Entry 5K3G (X-ray diffraction, 2.86 A resolution); this record covers chains A and B.

[Chain A (and B)]
Name: Acyl-coenzyme A oxidase
Organism: Caenorhabditis elegans
Notes: chain B of this document is another copy of the same molecule, construct and numbering; everything in this record applies to it too
UniProtKB: O62140 (O62140_CAEEL); numbering as in UniProt (aligned over 1-674)
Amino-acid sequence (684 residues; numbered 1 to 684; the number before each row is that of its first residue):
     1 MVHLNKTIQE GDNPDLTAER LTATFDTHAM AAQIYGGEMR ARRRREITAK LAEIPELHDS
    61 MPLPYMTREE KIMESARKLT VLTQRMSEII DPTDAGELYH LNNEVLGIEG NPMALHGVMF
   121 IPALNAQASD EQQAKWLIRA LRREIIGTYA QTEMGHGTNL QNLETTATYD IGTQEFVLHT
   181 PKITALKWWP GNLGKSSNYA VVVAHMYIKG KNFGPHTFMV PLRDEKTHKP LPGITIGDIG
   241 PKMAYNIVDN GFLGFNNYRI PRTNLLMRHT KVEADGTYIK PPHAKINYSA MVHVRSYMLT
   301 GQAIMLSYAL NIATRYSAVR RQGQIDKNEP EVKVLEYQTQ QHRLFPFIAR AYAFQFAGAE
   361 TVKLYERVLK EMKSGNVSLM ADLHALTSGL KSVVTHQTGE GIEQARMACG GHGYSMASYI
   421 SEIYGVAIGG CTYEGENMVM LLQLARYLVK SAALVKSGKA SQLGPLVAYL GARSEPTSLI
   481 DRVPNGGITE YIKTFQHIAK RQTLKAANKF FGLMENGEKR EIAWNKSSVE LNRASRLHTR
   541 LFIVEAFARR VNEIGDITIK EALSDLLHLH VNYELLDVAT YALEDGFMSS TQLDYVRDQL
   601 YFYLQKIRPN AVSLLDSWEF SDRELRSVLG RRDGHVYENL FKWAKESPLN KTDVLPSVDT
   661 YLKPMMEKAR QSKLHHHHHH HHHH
Disordered / not traced: 1, 280-296, 368-381, 431-438, 670-684 (chain B: 1, 281-296, 370-380, 430-437, 670-684)
Construct notes: expression tag (675-684)
UniProt features mapped onto this chain:
  - motif: Ser672 to Leu674 (Microbody targeting signal)
  - active site: Glu434 (Proton acceptor)
  - binding site (FAD): Tyr149 to Thr152, Gly157, Thr158, Gly191, Arg320, Gln340 to Arg343, Gly411, Glu436
  - binding site (substrate): Lys285 to Tyr288, Arg295, Tyr433, Glu434
  - binding site (ATP): His342, Ser392, His396, Gln404, Arg533 to Arg536, Tyr581
  - mutagenesis: Val118 (V118A: Shows catalytic activity toward asc-omega-C5-CoA without affecting activity toward asc-C9-CoA, asc-omega-C7-CoA or fatty acyl-CoA; when associated with F-245 and E-301), Trp189 (W189A: Loss of ATP and FAD binding), Tyr245 (Y245F: Shows catalytic activity toward asc-omega-C5-CoA without affecting activity toward asc-C9-CoA, asc-omega-C7-CoA or fatty acyl-CoA; when associated with A-118 and E-301), Gly301 (G301E: Reduced catalytic activity toward ascaroside asc-C9-CoA, but not toward fatty acyl-CoA substrates. Has a slight activity toward asc-omega-C5-CoA ...), Gln340 (Q340A: Loss of ATP and FAD binding), Lys391 (K391A: Loss of ATP binding and severe reduction in FAD binding), His396 (H396G: Loss of ATP and FAD binding. Severe loss of catalytic activity toward ascaroside-CoA and fatty acyl-CoA substrates ...), Glu434 (E434A: In reb2; severe reduction in catalytic activity toward fatty-acid CoA and ascaroside-CoA. Increases ATP and FAD binding ...), Asn437 (N437A: Loss of ATP binding and severe reduction in FAD binding), Arg533 (R533E: Loss of ATP binding), Arg536 (R536E: Loss of ATP binding)
Reported in the primary citation:
  - catalytic residues: Glu434 (citing earlier work)
  - conformationally variable residues (order/disorder transition, side-chain flip): Lys391, His396, Ile428 to Met438
  - mutagenesis - E434A: increased binding to FAD
  - mutagenesis - G301E: decreased catalytic activity on asc-C9-CoA (1)
  - mutagenesis - G301E: unchanged catalytic activity on fatty acyl-CoA substrates
  - mutagenesis - V118A/Y245F/G301E, G301E: increased catalytic activity on asc-omegaC5-CoA (2)
  - mutagenesis - W189A, Q340A, K391A, H396G, N437A, R533E, R536E: abolished binding to ATP
  - mutagenesis - H396G: unchanged stability
  - mutagenesis - H396G: decreased binding to FAD
  - mutagenesis - H396G: abolished catalytic activity (when FAD is not included in the assay)
  - mutagenesis - W189A, Q340A, K391A, N437A: abolished binding to FAD
  - specificity-determining residues: Gly301

[Interface between chain A and chain B]
Pairs across the interface - 234 pairs, chain A then chain B:
  Pro64(A) with Pro241(B)
  Thr67(A) with Thr67(B)
  Arg68(A) with Leu649(B)
  Glu69(A) with Pro648(B); Leu649(B)
  Ile72(A) with Ser657(B)
  Met73(A) with Pro656(B); Ser657(B); Tyr661(B)
  Ala76(A) with Ser657(B); Tyr661(B); Leu662(B), hydrophobic
  Arg77(A) with Tyr661(B)
  Thr80(A) with Tyr661(B)
  Thr83(A) with Met665(B)
  Gln84(A) with Lys668(B)
  Pro112(A) with Leu662(B), hydrophobic
  Met113(A) with Met665(B), hydrophobic
  Arg142(A) with Ala669(B)
  Arg143(A) with Met665(B); Met666(B); Ala669(B)
  Glu144(A) with Met666(B); Ala669(B)
  Ile145(A) with Met666(B), hydrophobic
  Ile146(A) with Leu662(B), hydrophobic; Met666(B), hydrophobic
  Met154(A) with Arg320(B), hydrogen bond (backbone-side chain); His412(B), hydrogen bond (backbone-side chain); Tyr637(B), hydrophobic
  Gly155(A) with Arg320(B)
  His156(A) with Gln322(B), hydrogen bond (backbone-side chain)
  Gly157(A) with Arg320(B)
  Asn162(A) with Glu331(B), hydrogen bond
  Ile183(A) with Tyr637(B); Glu638(B); Phe641(B), hydrophobic
  Thr184(A) with Tyr637(B)
  Leu186(A) with Phe641(B), hydrophobic
  Trp188(A) with His412(B); Leu640(B); Phe641(B), hydrophobic; Ala644(B), hydrophobic
  Trp189(A) with Gly411(B); His412(B), hydrogen bond; Tyr414(B), hydrophobic
  Lys195(A) with Leu649(B), hydrogen bond (side chain-backbone); Asn650(B), hydrogen bond; Thr652(B), hydrogen bond (side chain-backbone); Asp653(B); Leu655(B); Val658(B)
  Asn198(A) with Met666(B)
  Arg223(A) with Asp653(B), hydrogen bond (side chain-backbone)
  Lys226(A) with Lys663(B), hydrogen bond (backbone-side chain)
  Thr227(A) with Val654(B); Lys663(B)
  His228(A) with Val654(B); Val658(B)
  Pro230(A) with Asp653(B)
  Gly237(A) with Asn650(B)
  Asp238(A) with Ala644(B); Ser647(B); Leu649(B); Asn650(B), hydrogen bond (backbone-side chain)
  Ile239(A) with Trp643(B); Ala644(B)
  Gly240(A) with Trp643(B); Ser647(B)
  Pro241(A) with Pro64(B); Ser415(B); Met416(B), hydrogen bond (backbone-backbone); Trp643(B)
  Lys242(A) with Tyr414(B); Met416(B)
  Met243(A) with Arg406(B); Tyr414(B), hydrogen bond (backbone-backbone); Met416(B); Ser421(B)
  Ala244(A) with Tyr414(B)
  Tyr245(A) with Tyr414(B)
  Phe252(A) with Phe641(B), hydrophobic
  Arg320(A) with Met154(B), hydrogen bond (side chain-backbone); Gly155(B), hydrogen bond (side chain-backbone)
  Gln322(A) with Gly155(B); His156(B); Gly157(B); Thr158(B), hydrogen bond
  Ile325(A) with Glu521(B); Asn525(B)
  Asp326(A) with Lys519(B); Glu521(B)
  Lys327(A) with Glu521(B), hydrogen bond (backbone-side chain)
  Glu331(A) with His156(B), salt bridge; Asn162(B)
  Glu336(A) with Asn525(B), hydrogen bond (backbone-side chain)
  Tyr337(A) with Asn525(B)
  Gln338(A) with Asn525(B), hydrogen bond (backbone-side chain); Lys526(B), hydrogen bond (side chain-backbone); Ser527(B); Ser528(B), hydrogen bond (side chain-backbone); Val529(B), hydrogen bond (side chain-backbone)
  Thr339(A) with Met438(B); Ser528(B); Asn532(B)
  His342(A) with Val529(B); Arg533(B)
  Arg343(A) with Met438(B)
  His396(A) with Met407(B)
  Glu403(A) with Tyr424(B), hydrogen bond
  Arg406(A) with Met243(B); Ile428(B)
  Met407(A) with Ile428(B), hydrophobic
  Gly411(A) with Trp189(B)
  His412(A) with Met154(B), hydrogen bond (side chain-backbone); Trp188(B); Trp189(B)
  Tyr414(A) with Trp189(B), hydrophobic; Lys242(B); Met243(B), hydrogen bond (backbone-backbone); Ala244(B); Tyr245(B); Gly425(B), hydrogen bond (side chain-backbone); Val426(B); Gly429(B)
  Ser415(A) with Pro241(B)
  Met416(A) with Pro241(B), hydrogen bond (backbone-backbone); Lys242(B); Met243(B), hydrophobic
  Ser421(A) with Met243(B)
  Tyr424(A) with Glu403(B), hydrogen bond
  Gly425(A) with Tyr414(B), hydrogen bond (backbone-side chain)
  Val426(A) with Tyr414(B)
  Ile428(A) with Arg406(B); Met407(B), hydrophobic
  Gly429(A) with Tyr414(B)
  Arg501(A) with Ser590(B)
  Lys505(A) with Asp594(B), salt bridge
  Lys509(A) with Tyr601(B)
  Lys519(A) with Asp326(B), salt bridge
  Glu521(A) with Ile325(B); Asp326(B); Lys327(B), hydrogen bond (side chain-backbone)
  Asn525(A) with Glu336(B), hydrogen bond (side chain-backbone); Tyr337(B); Gln338(B), hydrogen bond (side chain-backbone)
  Lys526(A) with Gln338(B), hydrogen bond (backbone-side chain)
  Ser527(A) with Gln338(B)
  Ser528(A) with Gln338(B), hydrogen bond (backbone-side chain); Thr339(B)
  Val529(A) with Gln338(B), hydrogen bond (backbone-side chain); His342(B); Tyr601(B)
  Glu530(A) with Arg597(B), salt bridge; Tyr601(B), hydrogen bond
  Asn532(A) with Thr339(B), hydrogen bond
  Arg533(A) with His342(B); Leu576(B); Arg597(B); Tyr601(B), hydrogen bond
  Thr580(A) with Ala579(B); Thr580(B), hydrogen bond; Leu583(B); Leu593(B)
  Glu584(A) with Ser590(B), hydrogen bond; Leu593(B); Asp594(B); Arg597(B), salt bridge
  Ser590(A) with Glu584(B), hydrogen bond (side chain-backbone)
  Leu593(A) with Glu584(B)
  Asp594(A) with Lys505(B), salt bridge
  Arg597(A) with Lys505(B); Glu530(B), salt bridge; Glu584(B), salt bridge
  Tyr601(A) with Lys509(B); Val529(B); Glu530(B), hydrogen bond; Arg533(B), hydrogen bond
  Tyr637(A) with Met154(B), hydrophobic; Ile183(B); Thr184(B)
  Glu638(A) with Ile183(B)
  Leu640(A) with Trp188(B), hydrophobic
  Phe641(A) with Ile183(B), hydrophobic; Leu186(B), hydrophobic; Phe252(B), hydrophobic
  Trp643(A) with Ile239(B); Gly240(B); Pro241(B)
  Ala644(A) with Trp188(B), hydrophobic; Asp238(B); Ile239(B)
  Ser647(A) with Asp238(B); Gly240(B)
  Pro648(A) with Glu69(B)
  Leu649(A) with Arg68(B); Glu69(B); Lys195(B), hydrogen bond (backbone-side chain); Asp238(B)
  Asn650(A) with Lys195(B), hydrogen bond; Gly237(B); Asp238(B), hydrogen bond (side chain-backbone)
  Thr652(A) with Lys195(B), hydrogen bond (backbone-side chain)
  Asp653(A) with Lys195(B); Arg223(B), hydrogen bond (backbone-side chain); Pro230(B)
  Val654(A) with Thr227(B); His228(B)
  Leu655(A) with Lys195(B)
  Pro656(A) with Met73(B)
  Ser657(A) with Ile72(B); Met73(B); Ala76(B)
  Val658(A) with Lys195(B); His228(B)
  Tyr661(A) with Met73(B); Ala76(B); Arg77(B); Thr80(B)
  Leu662(A) with Ala76(B), hydrophobic; Pro112(B), hydrophobic; Ile146(B), hydrophobic
  Lys663(A) with Lys226(B), hydrogen bond (side chain-backbone)
  Met665(A) with Thr83(B); Met113(B), hydrophobic
  Met666(A) with Arg143(B); Glu144(B); Ile145(B), hydrophobic; Ile146(B), hydrophobic; Asn198(B), hydrogen bond
  Glu667(A) with Lys226(B), salt bridge
  Ala669(A) with Arg142(B); Arg143(B); Glu144(B)
Also at the interface, not in a pair above, chain A (126 interface residues in all): Lys229, Thr235, Arg321, Ile522, Leu576, Ala579, Tyr581, Leu583, Lys645, Thr660
Also at the interface, not in a pair above, chain B (124 interface residues in all): Ser196, Lys229, Thr235, Arg321, Ile522, Lys645, Thr660

[In short]
126 residues of chain A and 124 residues of chain B are in contact, with 50 hydrogen bonds and 9 salt bridges.
Among the polar pairs are Glu331(A)-His156(B), Lys505(A)-Asp594(B) and Lys519(A)-Asp326(B). From the paper:
the catalytic residue Glu434(A); W189A, Q340A and K391A of chain A, among others, abolish binding to ATP; 10
substitutions were tested in all.
Chain A and chain B are both Acyl-coenzyme A oxidase (Caenorhabditis elegans); the structure, Crystals
structure of Acyl-CoA oxidase-1 in Caenorhabditis elegans, Apo form-I, was determined by X-ray diffraction,
deposited together with 5K3H, 5K3I and 5K3J.
